7NAX - chains A and J of the 20 polymer chains in the assembly; structure by electron microscopy, 2.96 A resolution.

== Chain A ==
Molecule: 16S rRNA
Source organism: Escherichia coli
Sequence (1542 nucleotides; numbered 1 to 1542; the number before each row is that of its first residue):
     1 AAAUUGAAGAGUUUGAUCAUGGCUCAGAUUGAACGCUGGCGGCAGGCCUA
    51 ACACAUGCAAGUCGAACGGUAACAGGAAGAAGCUUGCUUCUUUGCUGACG
   101 AGUGGCGGACGGGUGAGUAAUGUCUGGGAAACUGCCUGAUGGAGGGGGAU
   151 AACUACUGGAAACGGUAGCUAAUACCGCAUAACGUCGCAAGACCAAAGAG
   201 GGGGACCUUCGGGCCUCUUGCCAUCGGAUGUGCCCAGAUGGGAUUAGCUA
   251 GUAGGUGGGGUAACGGCUCACCUAGGCGACGAUCCCUAGCUGGUCUGAGA
   301 GGAUGACCAGCCACACUGGAACUGAGACACGGUCCAGACUCCUACGGGAG
   351 GCAGCAGUGGGGAAUAUUGCACAAUGGGCGCAAGCCUGAUGCAGCCAUGC
   401 CGCGUGUAUGAAGAAGGCCUUCGGGUUGUAAAGUACUUUCAGCGGGGAGG
   451 AAGGGAGUAAAGUUAAUACCUUUGCUCAUUGACGUUACCCGCAGAAGAAG
   501 CACCGGCUAACUCCGUGCCAGCAGCCXCGGUAAUACGGAGGGUGCAAGCG
   551 UUAAUCGGAAUUACUGGGCGUAAAGCGCACGCAGGCGGUUUGUUAAGUCA
   601 GAUGUGAAAUCCCCGGGCUCAACCUGGGAACUGCAUCUGAUACUGGCAAG
   651 CUUGAGUCUCGUAGAGGGGGGUAGAAUUCCAGGUGUAGCGGUGAAAUGCG
   701 UAGAGAUCUGGAGGAAUACCGGUGGCGAAGGCGGCCCCCUGGACGAAGAC
   751 UGACGCUCAGGUGCGAAAGCGUGGGGAGCAAACAGGAUUAGAUACCCUGG
   801 UAGUCCACGCCGUAAACGAUGUCGACUUGGAGGUUGUGCCCUUGAGGCGU
   851 GGCUUCCGGAGCUAACGCGUUAAGUCGACCGCCUGGGGAGUACGGCCGCA
   901 AGGUUAAAACUCAAAUGAAUUGACGGGGGCCCGCACAAGCGGUGGAGCAU
   951 GUGGUUUAAUUCGAUGXAACGCGAAGAACCUUACCUGGUCUUGACAUCCA
  1001 CGGAAGUUUUCAGAGAUGAGAAUGUGCCUUCGGGAACCGUGAGACAGGUG
  1051 CUGCAUGGCUGUCGUCAGCUCGUGUUGUGAAAUGUUGGGUUAAGUCCCGC
  1101 AACGAGCGCAACCCUUAUCCUUUGUUGCCAGCGGUCCGGCCGGGAACUCA
  1151 AAGGAGACUGCCAGUGAUAAACUGGAGGAAGGUGGGGAUGACGUCAAGUC
  1201 AUCAUGGCCCUUACGACCAGGGCUACACACGUGCUACAAUGGCGCAUACA
  1251 AAGAGAAGCGACCUCGCGAGAGCAAGCGGACCUCAUAAAGUGCGUCGUAG
  1301 UCCGGAUUGGAGUCUGCAACUCGACUCCAUGAAGUCGGAAUCGCUAGUAA
  1351 UCGUGGAUCAGAAUGCCACGGUGAAUACGUUCCCGGGCCUUGUACACACC
  1401 GCCCGUXACACCAUGGGAGUGGGUUGCAAAAGAAGUAGGUAGCUUAACCU
  1451 UCGGGAGGGCGCUUACCACUUUGUGAUUCAUGACUGGGGUGAAGUCGUAA
  1501 CAAGGUAACCGUAGGGGAACCUGCGGUUGGAUCACCUCCUUA
Disordered / not traced: 1401-1407, 1495-1501, 1541-1542
Modified positions: PSU (pseudouridine-5'-monophosphate) at position 516, G7M (N7-methyl-guanosine-5'-monophosphate) at position 527, 2MG (2N-methylguanosine-5'-monophosphate) at position 966, 5MC (5-methylcytidine-5'-monophosphate) at position 967, 2MG (2N-methylguanosine-5'-monophosphate) at position 1207, 4OC (4n,o2'-methylcytidine-5'-monophosphate) at position 1402, 5MC (5-methylcytidine-5'-monophosphate) at position 1407, UR3 (3-methyluridine-5'-monophoshate) at position 1498, 2MG (2N-methylguanosine-5'-monophosphate) at position 1516, MA6 (6N-dimethyladenosine-5'-monophoshate) at position 1518, MA6 (6N-dimethyladenosine-5'-monophoshate) at position 1519
Metal / ion sites: Mg2+ site 1 near U14 (its only coordinating residue here); Mg2+ site 2 near G21 (its only coordinating residue here); Mg2+ site 3: C48, G115; Mg2+ site 4 near A53 (its only coordinating residue here); Mg2+ site 5 near U56 (its only coordinating residue here); Mg2+ site 6: A59, U387; Mg2+ site 7 near A66 (its only coordinating residue here); Mg2+ site 8 near G100 (its only coordinating residue here); Mg2+ site 9: A109, G331; Mg2+ site 10 near G111 (its only coordinating residue here); Mg2+ site 11 near G113 (its only coordinating residue here); Mg2+ site 12: A116, G117, G289; 66 more Mg2+ sites not listed
From the paper describing this entry:
  - contacts within the chain: U921-A1534, A923-U1532, A1507-G1530 (pi stacking)
  - conformationally variable residues (register shift): U1393 to A1396

== Chain J ==
Molecule: 30S ribosomal protein S10
Source organism: Escherichia coli
UniProt: C3SQT7 (C3SQT7_ECOLX); numbering as in UniProt (aligned over 1-103)
Sequence (103 residues; each row starts with the number of its first residue):
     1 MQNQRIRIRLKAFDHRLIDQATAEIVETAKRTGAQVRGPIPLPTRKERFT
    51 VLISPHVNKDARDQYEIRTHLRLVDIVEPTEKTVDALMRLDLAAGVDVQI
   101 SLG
Disordered / not traced: 1-3, 103

== How chain A and chain J interact ==
Pairs across the interface - 71 pairs, chain A then chain J:
  G963(A) with His56(J), hydrogen bond to the base
  A964(A) with His56(J), sugar contact; Val57(J), sugar contact
  A969(A) with Asn58(J), phosphate contact
  C972(A) with Val57(J), hydrogen bond to the sugar; Lys59(J), phosphate contact
  G973(A) with Pro55(J), sugar contact; His56(J), hydrogen bond to the base; Val57(J), sugar contact; Lys59(J), salt bridge to the phosphate
  A974(A) with Leu52(J), phosphate contact
  A975(A) with Lys59(J), salt bridge to the phosphate; Arg62(J), hydrogen bond to the base
  C1059(A) with Ile53(J), hydrogen bond to the sugar; Pro55(J), base contact
  U1060(A) with Ile53(J), phosphate contact; Ser54(J), hydrogen bond to the sugar; Pro55(J), sugar contact; Asn58(J), hydrogen bond to the sugar; Ala61(J), phosphate contact
  G1061(A) with Ile53(J), phosphate contact; Asn58(J), sugar contact; Ala61(J), phosphate contact
  U1115(A) with Arg68(J), salt bridge to the phosphate
  U1123(A) with Gly38(J), hydrogen bond to the sugar; Pro39(J), hydrogen bond to the sugar; Ile40(J), sugar contact; Pro41(J), base contact
  G1124(A) with Arg37(J), salt bridge to the phosphate; Gly38(J), hydrogen bond to the phosphate; Ile40(J), phosphate contact
  U1125(A) with Arg7(J), hydrogen bond to the phosphate; Arg37(J), salt bridge to the phosphate; Ile40(J), phosphate contact
  U1126(A) with Arg7(J), salt bridge to the phosphate; Arg9(J), hydrogen bond to the base; Leu42(J), base contact; Leu73(J), base contact
  A1150(A) with Pro41(J), hydrogen bond to the sugar; Leu42(J), sugar contact; Pro43(J), sugar contact
  A1151(A) with Pro41(J), sugar contact; Leu42(J), sugar contact; Pro43(J), phosphate contact; Thr44(J), hydrogen bond to the phosphate; Arg72(J), hydrogen bond to the phosphate
  A1152(A) with His15(J), phosphate contact; Asp19(J), sugar contact; Thr44(J), phosphate contact; His70(J), salt bridge to the phosphate; Arg72(J), salt bridge to the phosphate
  G1153(A) with His15(J), salt bridge to the phosphate; Arg16(J), salt bridge to the phosphate
  G1198(A) with Pro55(J), base contact; Val57(J), sugar contact
  U1199(A) with His56(J), sugar contact
  G1253(A) with Lys46(J), phosphate contact
  A1254(A) with Lys46(J), phosphate contact; Glu47(J), phosphate contact
  G1255(A) with Arg45(J), salt bridge to the phosphate
  G1279(A) with Arg9(J), salt bridge to the phosphate; Lys11(J), salt bridge to the phosphate; Arg45(J), base contact
  A1280(A) with Arg9(J), salt bridge to the phosphate; Pro43(J), sugar contact; Leu71(J), phosphate contact
  C1366(A) with Arg62(J), hydrogen bond to the sugar
  C1367(A) with Thr50(J), hydrogen bond to the sugar; Arg62(J), sugar contact; Gln64(J), hydrogen bond to the phosphate
  A1368(A) with Gln64(J), hydrogen bond to the phosphate
Interface residues without a listed pair, chain A (32 interface residues in all): G1058, C1114, U1202
Interface residues without a listed pair, chain J (35 interface residues in all): Val36

== Overview ==
The interface between chain A and chain J involves 32 residues on one side and 35 on the other; the contacts
include 19 hydrogen bonds and 14 salt bridges. Among the polar pairs are G963(A)-His56(J), G973(A)-His56(J)
and A975(A)-Arg62(J). From the paper: conformational variability at U1393(A); contacts within the chain
involving U921(A), A1534(A) and A923(A) among others.
Chain A is 16S rRNA and chain J is 30S ribosomal protein S10, both from Escherichia coli; the structure,
Complete Bacterial 30S ribosomal subunit assembly complex state I (Consensus Refinement), was determined by
electron microscopy (same publication as 7AF3, 7AF5, 7AF8, 7AFA, 7AFD, 7AFH and 17 further entries).
